PDB entry 4G55 | X-ray diffraction, 1.69 A resolution | chain A

== Chain A ==
Molecule: Clathrin heavy chain 1
Source organism: Homo sapiens
Notes: fragment: n-terminal domain
UniProtKB: Q00610 (CLH1_HUMAN); residue numbers follow UniProt; this construct covers 1-364
Amino-acid sequence (369 residues; row label = number of the first residue in the row; numbers below 1 keep their minus sign (Gly-4 is residue -4)):
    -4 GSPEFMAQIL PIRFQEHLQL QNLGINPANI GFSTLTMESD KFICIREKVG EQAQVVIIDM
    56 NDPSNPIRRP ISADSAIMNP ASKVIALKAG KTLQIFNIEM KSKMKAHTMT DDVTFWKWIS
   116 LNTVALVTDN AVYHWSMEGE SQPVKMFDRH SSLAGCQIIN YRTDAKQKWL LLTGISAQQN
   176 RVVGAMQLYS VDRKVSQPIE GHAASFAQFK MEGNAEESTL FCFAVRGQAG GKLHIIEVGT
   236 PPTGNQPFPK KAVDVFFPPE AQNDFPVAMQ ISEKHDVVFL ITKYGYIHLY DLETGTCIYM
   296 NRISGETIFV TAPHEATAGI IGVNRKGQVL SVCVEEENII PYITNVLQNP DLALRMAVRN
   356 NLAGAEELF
Not modelled in the structure: -4 to -1, 358-364
Construct notes: expression tag (-4 to 0)
Curated features (UniProtKB/Swiss-Prot):
  - region: Ala68 to Asp107 (WD40-like repeat 2), Thr302 to Glu330 (WD40-like repeat 7)
  - modified residue: Ala2 (N-acetylalanine), Ser67 (Phosphoserine), Thr105 (Phosphothreonine), Tyr184 (Phosphotyrosine)
  - mutagenesis: Pro65 (P65N: Disrupts spindle localization), Ser67 (S67G: Disrupts spindle localization), Thr87 (T87A: Disrupts spindle localization), Gln89 (Q89A: Disrupts spindle localization), Lys96 (K96E: Disrupts spindle localization), Lys98 (K98E: Disrupts spindle localization)
Residues lining bound ligands: pitstop 2 (VH2; N-[5-[(4-bromophenyl)methyl]-4-hydroxy-1,3-thiazol-2-yl]naphthalene-1-sulfonamide): Val50, Val51, Ile52, Ile62, Arg64, Ile66, Ile80, Leu82, Phe91, Ile93, Lys96, Lys98
What the authors report for this chain:
  - binding site for pitstop 2: Arg64, Phe91
  - conformationally variable residues (side-chain flip): Arg64
  - mutagenesis - R64A/Q89M/F91A: abolished binding to amphiphysin
  - mutagenesis - R64A/Q89M/F91A: unchanged localization to plasma membrane

== In short ==
Ligands of chain A: pitstop 2. From UniProt: 6 mutagenesis sites. The paper reports a binding site for pitstop
2 at Arg64 and Phe91; R64A/Q89M/F91A abolish binding to amphiphysin.
Chain A is Clathrin heavy chain 1 (Homo sapiens); the structure, Clathrin terminal domain complexed with
pitstop 2, was determined by X-ray diffraction (same publication as 2XZG).
